PDB entry 8YIC | electron microscopy, 3.47 A resolution | chains A and R of the 4 polymer chains in the assembly

[Chain A]
Name: Guanine nucleotide-binding protein G(i) subunit alpha-1
Source organism: Homo sapiens
Notes: engineered mutation(s): S47N, G203A, E245A, A326S
UniProt: P63096 (GNAI1_HUMAN); numbering as in UniProt (aligned over 1-354)
Chain sequence (364 residues; each row starts with the number of its first residue; numbers below 1 keep their minus sign (Glu-9 is residue -9)):
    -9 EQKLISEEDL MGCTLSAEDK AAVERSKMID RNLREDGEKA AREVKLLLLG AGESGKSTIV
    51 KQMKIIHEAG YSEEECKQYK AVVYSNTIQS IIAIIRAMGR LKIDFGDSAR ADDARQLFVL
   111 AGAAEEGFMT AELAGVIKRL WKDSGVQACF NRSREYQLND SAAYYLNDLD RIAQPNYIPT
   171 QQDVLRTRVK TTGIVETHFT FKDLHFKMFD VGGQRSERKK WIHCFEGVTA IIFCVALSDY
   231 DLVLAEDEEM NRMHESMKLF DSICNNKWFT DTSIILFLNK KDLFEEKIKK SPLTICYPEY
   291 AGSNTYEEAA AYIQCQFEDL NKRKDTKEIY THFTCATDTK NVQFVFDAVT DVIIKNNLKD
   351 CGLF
Not modelled in the structure: -9 to 4, 58-181
Construct notes: expression tag (-9 to 0)
Swiss-Prot annotation at these positions:
  - region: Lys35 to Thr48 (G1 motif), Asp173 to Thr181 (G2 motif), Phe196 to Arg205 (G3 motif), Ile265 to Asp272 (G4 motif), Thr324 to Thr329 (G5 motif)
  - binding site (GTP): Glu43 to Thr48, Ser151, Leu175 to Thr181, Asp200 to Gln204, Asn269 to Asp272, Ala326
  - binding site (Mg(2+)): Ser47, Thr181
  - modified residue: Arg178 (ADP-ribosylarginine), Gln204 (Deamidated glutamine), Cys351 (ADP-ribosylcysteine)
  - lipidation: Gly2 (N-myristoyl glycine), Cys3 (S-palmitoyl cysteine)
  - natural variant: Gly40 (G40C: In NEDHISB; G40R: In NEDHISB), Gly45 (G45D: In NEDHISB), Thr48 (T48I: In NEDHISB; T48K: In NEDHISB), Gln52 (Q52P: In NEDHISB), Ser75 (deletion: In NEDHISB; uncertain significance), Gln172 (deletion: In NEDHISB), Asp173 (D173V: In NEDHISB), Glu186 to Phe189 (deletion: In NEDHISB; uncertain significance), Cys224 (C224Y: In NEDHISB), Lys270 (K270N: In NEDHISB; K270R: In NEDHISB), Asp272 (D272G: In NEDHISB), Ala326 (A326P: In NEDHISB), 1 further natural variant entry in UniProt
  - mutagenesis: Gly42 (G42R: Abolishes switch to an activated conformation and dissociation from beta and gamma subunits upon GTP binding. Abolishes interaction with RGS family members), Glu116 (E116L: Enhances interaction (inactive GDP-bound) with RGS14), Gln147 (Q147L: Enhances interaction (inactive GDP-bound) with RGS14), Glu245 (E245L: Enhances interaction (inactive GDP-bound) with RGS14)

[Chain R]
Name: Endolysin, Sphingosine 1-phosphate receptor 1
Source organism: Enterobacteria phage T4
Notes: EC 3.2.1.17
UniProt: chimeric construct of P00720, P21453: residues -159 to 0 from P00720 (ENLYS_BPT4) positions 2-161 (UniProt number = residue number + 161); residues 1-337 from P21453 positions 1-337 (same numbers)
Chain sequence (515 residues; numbered -167 to 347; the number before each row is that of its first residue; numbers below 1 keep their minus sign (Asp-167 is residue -167)):
  -167 DYKDDDDANI FEMLRIDEGL RLKIYKNTEG YYTIGIGHLL TKSPSLNAAK SELDKAIGRN
  -107 TNGVITKDEA EKLFNQDVDA AVRGILRNAK LKPVYDSLDA VRRAALINMV FQMGETGVAG
   -47 FTNSLRMLQQ KRWDEAAVNL AKSRWYNQTP NRAKRVITTF RTGTWDAYMG PTSVPLVKAH
    13 RSSVSDYVNY DIIVRHYNYT GKLNISADKE NSIKLTSVVF ILICCFIILE NIFVLLTIWK
    73 TKKFHRPMYY FIGNLALSDL LAGVAYTANL LLSGATTYKL TPAQWFLREG SMFVALSASV
   133 FSLLAIAIER YITMLKMKLH NGSNNFRLFL LISACWVISL ILGGLPIMGW NCISALSSCS
   193 TVLPLYHKHY ILFCTTVFTL LLLSIVILYC RIYSLVRTRS RRLTFRKNIS KASRSSEKSL
   253 ALLKTVIIVL SVFIACWAPL FILLLLDVGC KVKTCDILFR AEYFLVLAVL NSGTNPIIYT
   313 LTNKEMRRAF IRIMSCCKCP SGDSAHHHHH HHHHH
Not modelled in the structure: -167 to 20, 242-247, 326-347
Construct notes: expression tag (-167 to -160, 338-347); engineered mutation Gly-149 (Arg12 in P00720), Asn-141 (Asp20 in P00720), Thr-107 (Cys54 in P00720), Ala-64 (Cys97 in P00720), Arg-24 (Ile137 in P00720)
Swiss-Prot annotation at these positions:
  - active site: Glu-150 (Proton donor/acceptor)
  - binding site (substrate): Leu-129, Phe-57, Ser-44, Asn-29
Cystine bridges: Cys184-Cys191, Cys282-Cys287
Small-molecule neighbours: sar247799 (A1LYQ): Tyr29, Lys34, Asn101, Ser105, Thr108, Arg120, Glu121, Met124, Phe125, Leu128, Ser129, Leu174, Val194, Leu195, Cys206, Leu272, Leu276, Ala293, Leu297

[How chain A and chain R interact]
Pairs across the interface (26; chain A residue first):
  Val34(A) - Leu151(R)  hydrophobic
  Tyr320(A) - Arg238(R)
  Phe334(A) - Arg238(R)
  Asp337(A) - Leu235(R)
  Asp337(A) - Phe237(R)
  Asp337(A) - Arg238(R)
  Asp341(A) - Arg238(R)  salt bridge
  Asp341(A) - Lys250(R)  salt bridge
  Ile343(A) - Met149(R)  hydrophobic
  Ile343(A) - Leu151(R)  hydrophobic
  Ile344(A) - Arg231(R)
  Lys345(A) - Lys250(R)
  Asn347(A) - Met149(R)
  Asn347(A) - Lys150(R)
  Asn347(A) - Asn153(R)  hydrogen bond
  Leu348(A) - Met146(R)  hydrophobic
  Asp350(A) - Arg78(R)  salt bridge
  Asp350(A) - Asn153(R)  hydrogen bond
  Cys351(A) - Met80(R)
  Cys351(A) - Arg142(R)
  Cys351(A) - Thr145(R)
  Cys351(A) - Met146(R)  hydrophobic
  Leu353(A) - Arg142(R)
  Leu353(A) - Leu254(R)  hydrophobic
  Leu353(A) - Thr257(R)
  Phe354(A) - Thr314(R)
Interface residues without a listed pair, chain A (23 interface residues in all): Ala31, Thr219, Gln304, Glu318, Phe323, Gln333, Ala338, Thr340, Gly352
Interface residues without a listed pair, chain R (26 interface residues in all): Lys148, Tyr221, Ile224, Ser232, Thr236, Lys239, Ile241, Ala253, Asn315

[In short]
Chain A and chain R form an interface of 23 and 26 residues respectively, with 2 hydrogen bonds and 3 salt
bridges. Polar contacts include Asp341(A)-Arg238(R), Asp341(A)-Lys250(R) and Asp350(A)-Arg78(R). Ligands of
chain R: sar247799.
Here chain A is Guanine nucleotide-binding protein G(i) subunit alpha-1 (Homo sapiens) and chain R is
Endolysin, Sphingosine 1-phosphate receptor 1 (Enterobacteria phage T4). Entry 8YIC (SAR247799-bound S1PR1-Gi
protein complex) was determined by electron microscopy.
